Entry 5US2 (X-ray diffraction, 1.90 A resolution); this record covers chains C and A of the 3 polymer chains in the assembly.

== Chain C ==
Molecule: 6-nt DNA strand
Sequence (6 nucleotides; numbered 1 to 6; the number before each row is that of its first residue):
     1 AXGTCG
Modified / non-standard residues: US3 (1-(2-deoxy-5-O-phosphono-beta-D-erythro-pentofuranosyl)-5-methyl-2-selanylpyrimidin-4(1H)-one) at position 2

== Chain A ==
Name: Ribonuclease H
Source organism: Bacillus halodurans
Notes: EC 3.1.26.4
Reference sequence: Q9KEI9 (RNH1_BACHD); residue numbers follow UniProt; this construct covers 59-196
Amino-acid sequence (142 residues; row label = number of the first residue in the row):
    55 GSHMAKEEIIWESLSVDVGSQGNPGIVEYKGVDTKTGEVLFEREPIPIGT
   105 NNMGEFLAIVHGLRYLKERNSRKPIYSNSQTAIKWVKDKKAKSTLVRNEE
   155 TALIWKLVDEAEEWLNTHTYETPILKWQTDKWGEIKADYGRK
Unresolved in the structure: 55-61, 194-196
Differences from the reference sequence: expression tag (55-58); engineered mutation Asn132 (Asp in Q9KEI9)
Curated features (UniProtKB/Swiss-Prot):
  - binding site (Mg(2+)): Asp71, Glu109, Asp192
  - mutagenesis: Glu109 (E109Q: Loss of activity), Glu188 (E188A: Strongly reduces activity; E188Q: No effect), Asp192 (D192N: Strongly reduced activity with manganese. Loss of activity with magnesium)
Ion coordination: Mg2+ site 1: Asp71, Glu109, Asn132 (shared with 2 residues of chain B); Mg2+ site 2: Asp71, Asp192 (shared with 1 residue of chain B)

== Interface between chain C and chain A ==
Residue-residue contacts (18; chain C residue first):
  DG3(C) - Asn77(A)  hydrogen bond to the base
  DG3(C) - Pro78(A)  phosphate contact
  DG3(C) - Asn105(A)  base contact
  DT4(C) - Asn77(A)  hydrogen bond to the sugar
  DT4(C) - Pro78(A)  phosphate contact
  DT4(C) - Thr104(A)  phosphate contact
  DT4(C) - Asn105(A)  hydrogen bond to the base
  DT4(C) - Asn106(A)  hydrogen bond to the base
  DC5(C) - Thr104(A)  hydrogen bond to the phosphate
  DC5(C) - Asn106(A)  hydrogen bond to the sugar
  DC5(C) - Thr135(A)  hydrogen bond to the base
  DC5(C) - Trp139(A)  phosphate contact
  DC5(C) - Lys146(A)  sugar contact
  DC5(C) - Ser147(A)  hydrogen bond to the phosphate
  DC5(C) - Thr148(A)  hydrogen bond to the phosphate
  DG6(C) - Lys138(A)  phosphate contact
  DG6(C) - Trp139(A)  hydrogen bond to the phosphate
  DG6(C) - Lys146(A)  phosphate contact
Also at the interface, not in a pair above, chain A (13 interface residues in all): Met107, Leu149

== Summary ==
The interface between chain C and chain A involves 4 residues on one side and 13 on the other, with 10
hydrogen bonds. Polar pairs include DG3(C)-Asn77(A), DT4(C)-Asn105(A) and DT4(C)-Asn106(A). From UniProt: 3
Mg2+-binding residues and 3 mutagenesis sites on chain A.
Chain C is a 6-nt DNA strand and chain A is Ribonuclease H (Bacillus halodurans); the structure, 2-Se-T2-DNA
and native RNA hybrid in complex with RNase H catalytic domain D132N mutant, was determined by X-ray
diffraction.
